Entry 7YAA (X-ray diffraction, 1.40 A resolution); this record covers chains A and B.

Chain A:
Name: Bcl-2-like protein 1
Source organism: Homo sapiens
Reference sequence: Q07817 (B2CL1_HUMAN); the construct lacks a stretch of the UniProt sequence, so the offset changes along the chain: 1-26 = UniProt 1-26; 27-141 = UniProt 82-196
Amino-acid sequence (141 residues; each row starts with the number of its first residue):
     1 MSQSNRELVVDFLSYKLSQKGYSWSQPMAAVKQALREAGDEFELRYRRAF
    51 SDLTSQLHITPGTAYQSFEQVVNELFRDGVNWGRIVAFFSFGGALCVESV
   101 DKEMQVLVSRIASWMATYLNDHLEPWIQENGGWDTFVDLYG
Construct notes: conflict S113 (Ala168 in Q07817), D138 (Glu193 in Q07817)
UniProt features mapped onto this chain:
  - motif: S4 to W24 (BH4), V31 to R45 (BH3), E74 to G93 (BH1), P125 to Y140 (BH2)
Ligand contacts: JJ9 (N-(2-acetamidoethyl)-4-(4-methanoyl-1,3-thiazol-2-yl)benzamide): D78, G79, V80, N81, W82, G83, R84, W126, N130, L139, Y140
What the authors report for this chain:
  - specificity-determining residues: A49

Chain B:
Name: cp3 peptide
Amino-acid sequence (10 residues; numbered 2 to 11; the number before each row is that of its first residue):
     2 PIRYPWDVEC
Glycans and other covalent adducts: compound JJ9 linked to P2, C11

Chain A / chain B interface:
Residue-residue contacts (25):
  F42(A) with W7(B), hydrophobic
  Y46(A) with P6(B), hydrophobic; W7(B)
  A49(A) with P6(B), hydrophobic; W7(B), hydrophobic
  E74(A) with R4(B), hydrogen bond (backbone-side chain); Y5(B), hydrogen bond (backbone-side chain)
  L75(A) with R4(B), hydrogen bond (backbone-side chain); Y5(B); W7(B)
  R77(A) with R4(B)
  D78(A) with P2(B); R4(B), salt bridge
  N81(A) with D8(B), hydrogen bond; C11(B)
  G83(A) with W7(B); E10(B); C11(B)
  R84(A) with P2(B), hydrogen bond (side chain-backbone); R4(B); Y5(B); W7(B); D8(B), salt bridge
  A87(A) with W7(B)
  Y140(A) with E10(B), hydrogen bond
Other interface residues (no listed pair), chain A (16 interface residues in all): F50, L53, F76, W82
Interface features reported in the paper:
  - residue pairs: A49(A)-P6(B)
  - interface residues, chain B: Y5(B), W7(B), D8(B)

Summary:
16 residues of chain A and 8 residues of chain B are in contact; the contacts include 6 hydrogen bonds and 2
salt bridges. Among the polar pairs are D78(A)-R4(B), R84(A)-D8(B) and E74(A)-R4(B). The paper describes a
contact between A49(A) and P6(B). The paper reports interface residues Y5(B), W7(B) and D8(B); the specificity
determinant A49(A).
Chain A is Bcl-2-like protein 1 (Homo sapiens) and chain B is cp3 peptide; the structure, Crystal structure
analysis of cp3 bound BCLxl, was determined by X-ray diffraction (same publication as 7Y8D, 7Y90, 7YA5, 7YB7
and 7Y99).
